6ZC9 - chains A and C of the 4 polymer chains in the assembly; structure by X-ray diffraction, 1.90 A resolution.

[Chain A (and C)]
Name: 14-3-3 protein gamma
Source organism: Homo sapiens
Notes: engineered mutation(s): S235Stop; chain C of this document is another copy of the same molecule, construct and numbering; everything in this record applies to it too
Reference sequence: P61981 (1433G_HUMAN); residue numbers follow UniProt; this construct covers 1-234
Amino-acid sequence (234 residues; row label = number of the first residue in the row):
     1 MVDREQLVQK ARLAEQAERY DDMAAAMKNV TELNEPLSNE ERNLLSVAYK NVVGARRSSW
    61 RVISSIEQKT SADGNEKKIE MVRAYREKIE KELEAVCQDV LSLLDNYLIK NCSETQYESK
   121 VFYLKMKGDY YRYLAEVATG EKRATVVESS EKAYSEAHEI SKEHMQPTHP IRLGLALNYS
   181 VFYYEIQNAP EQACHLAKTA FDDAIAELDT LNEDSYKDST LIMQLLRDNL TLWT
Disordered / not traced: 1-2, 70-71 (chain C: 1-2, 71-72)
UniProt features mapped onto this chain:
  - site (Interaction with phosphoserine on interacting protein): Arg-57, Arg-132
  - modified residue: Met-1 (N-acetylmethionine), Val-2 (N-acetylvaline), Ser-71 (Phosphoserine), Tyr-133 (Phosphotyrosine), Thr-145 (Phosphothreonine), Ser-215 (Phosphoserine), Thr-234 (Phosphothreonine)
  - natural variant: Glu-15 (E15A: In DEE56; uncertain significance), Lys-50 (K50Q: Found in an individual with autism; uncertain significance), Asp-129 (D129E: In DEE56), Arg-132 (R132C: In DEE56), Tyr-133 (Y133S: Found in an individual with neurodevelopmental disorder)

[Chain A / chain C interface]
Residue-residue contacts - 37 pairs, chain A then chain C:
  Gln-6(A) / Lys-77(C)
  Gln-6(A) / Met-81(C)
  Lys-10(A) / Met-81(C)
  Leu-13(A) / Ile-63(C)
  Leu-13(A) / Ile-66(C)  hydrophobic
  Leu-13(A) / Val-82(C)  hydrophobic
  Ala-14(A) / Tyr-85(C)
  Gln-16(A) / Val-62(C)
  Gln-16(A) / Ile-66(C)
  Ala-17(A) / Ser-59(C)  hydrogen bond (backbone-side chain)
  Ala-17(A) / Ile-63(C)  hydrophobic
  Arg-19(A) / Arg-56(C)
  Arg-19(A) / Ser-59(C)
  Arg-19(A) / Tyr-85(C)  hydrogen bond
  Arg-19(A) / Lys-88(C)
  Arg-19(A) / Ile-89(C)
  Arg-19(A) / Glu-92(C)  salt bridge
  Asp-22(A) / Tyr-85(C)  hydrogen bond
  Asp-22(A) / Lys-88(C)
  Arg-56(A) / Arg-19(C)
  Ser-59(A) / Ala-17(C)  hydrogen bond (side chain-backbone)
  Ser-59(A) / Arg-19(C)
  Val-62(A) / Gln-16(C)
  Ile-66(A) / Leu-13(C)  hydrophobic
  Lys-77(A) / Asp-3(C)  salt bridge
  Lys-77(A) / Gln-6(C)
  Lys-78(A) / Gln-9(C)
  Met-81(A) / Gln-6(C)
  Met-81(A) / Gln-9(C)
  Met-81(A) / Lys-10(C)
  Tyr-85(A) / Leu-13(C)  hydrophobic
  Tyr-85(A) / Ala-14(C)
  Tyr-85(A) / Arg-19(C)  hydrogen bond
  Tyr-85(A) / Asp-22(C)  hydrogen bond
  Lys-88(A) / Asp-22(C)
  Ile-89(A) / Arg-19(C)
  Glu-92(A) / Arg-19(C)  salt bridge
Interface residues without a listed pair, chain A (22 interface residues in all): Ile-63, Asn-75, Val-82

[In short]
The chain A/chain C interface involves 22 residues from each chain, with 6 hydrogen bonds and 3 salt bridges.
Polar contacts include Arg-19(A)/Glu-92(C), Lys-77(A)/Asp-3(C) and Ala-17(A)/Ser-59(C).
Chain A and chain C are both 14-3-3 protein gamma (Homo sapiens); the structure, Structure of 14-3-3 gamma in
complex with Nedd4-2 14-3-3 binding motif Ser448, was determined by X-ray diffraction together with 6ZBT and
7NMZ from the same study.
